Entry 7SCZ (electron microscopy, 3.50 A resolution); this record covers chains I and E of the 11 polymer chains in the assembly.

# Chain I
Molecule: 147-nt DNA strand
Sequence (147 nucleotides; each row starts with the number of its first residue; numbers below 1 keep their minus sign (DA-73 is residue -73)):
   -73 ATCGGATGTATATATCTGACACGTGCCTGGAGACTAGGGAGTAATCCCCT
   -23 TGGCGGTTAAAACGCGGGGGACAGCGCGTACGTGCGTTTAAGCGGTGCTA
    27 GAGCTGTCTACGACCAATTGAGCGGCCTCGGCACCGGGATTCTCGAT

# Chain E
Protein: Histone H3.1
Organism: Homo sapiens
UniProtKB: P68431 (H31_HUMAN); residues 0-135 here correspond to UniProt positions 1-136 (UniProt number = residue number + 1)
Sequence (139 residues; row label = number of the first residue in the row; numbers below 1 keep their minus sign (Gly-3 is residue -3)):
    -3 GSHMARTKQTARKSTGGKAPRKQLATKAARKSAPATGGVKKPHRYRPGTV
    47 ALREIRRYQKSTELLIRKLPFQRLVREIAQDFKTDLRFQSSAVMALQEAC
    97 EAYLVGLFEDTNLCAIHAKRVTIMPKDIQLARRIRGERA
Not modelled in the structure: -3 to 35, 135
Differences from the reference sequence: expression tag (-3 to -1)

# Interface between chain I and chain E
Residue-residue contacts - 25 pairs, chain I then chain E:
  DT-24(I) - Arg83(E)  sugar contact
  DT-24(I) - Phe84(E)  phosphate contact
  DT-24(I) - Gln85(E)  phosphate contact
  DT-24(I) - Ser86(E)  hydrogen bond to the phosphate
  DT-23(I) - Arg72(E)  salt bridge to the phosphate
  DT-23(I) - Arg83(E)  phosphate contact
  DT-23(I) - Phe84(E)  hydrogen bond to the phosphate
  DA-14(I) - Arg63(E)  phosphate contact
  DA-13(I) - Arg63(E)  phosphate contact
  DG-5(I) - Arg42(E)  salt bridge to the phosphate
  DG-5(I) - Pro43(E)  phosphate contact
  DG-4(I) - Thr118(E)  hydrogen bond to the phosphate
  DA-3(I) - Lys115(E)  phosphate contact
  DA-3(I) - Arg116(E)  phosphate contact
  DA-3(I) - Val117(E)  hydrogen bond to the phosphate
  DA-3(I) - Thr118(E)  hydrogen bond to the phosphate
  DA-3(I) - Met120(E)  phosphate contact
  DC-2(I) - Arg116(E)  phosphate contact
  DT69(I) - Tyr41(E)  phosphate contact
  DT69(I) - Thr45(E)  sugar contact
  DC70(I) - Arg40(E)  sugar contact
  DC70(I) - Tyr41(E)  sugar contact
  DC70(I) - Arg42(E)  hydrogen bond to the phosphate
  DC70(I) - Thr45(E)  hydrogen bond to the phosphate
  DG71(I) - Arg42(E)  phosphate contact
Interface residues without a listed pair, chain I (12 interface residues in all): DG-8
Interface residues without a listed pair, chain E (18 interface residues in all): His39, Lys122

# In short
Chain I and chain E form an interface of 12 and 18 residues respectively; the contacts include 7 hydrogen
bonds and 2 salt bridges. Among the polar pairs are DT-24(I)-Ser86(E), DT-23(I)-Phe84(E) and
DG-4(I)-Thr118(E).
Chain I is a 147-nt DNA strand and chain E is Histone H3.1 (Homo sapiens); the structure, Nuc147 bound to
multiple BRCTs, was determined by electron microscopy together with 7SCY from the same study.
